PDB entry 6NQB | electron microscopy, 3.80 A resolution | chains J and A of the 16 polymer chains in the assembly

== Chain J ==
Name: 30S ribosomal protein S10
From: Escherichia coli
Reference sequence: D7X302 (D7X302_ECOLX); residue numbers follow UniProt; this construct covers 5-102
Chain sequence (98 residues; each row starts with the number of its first residue):
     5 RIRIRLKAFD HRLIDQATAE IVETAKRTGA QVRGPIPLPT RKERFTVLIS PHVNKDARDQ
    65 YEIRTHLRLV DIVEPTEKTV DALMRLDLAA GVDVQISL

== Chain A ==
Molecule: 16S ribosomal RNA
From: Escherichia coli
Sequence (1542 nucleotides; numbered 1 to 1542; the number before each row is that of its first residue):
     1 AAAUUGAAGA GUUUGAUCAU GGCUCAGAUU GAACGCUGGC GGCAGGCCUA ACACAUGCAA
    61 GUCGAACGGU AACAGGAAGA AGCUUGCUUC UUUGCUGACG AGUGGCGGAC GGGUGAGUAA
   121 UGUCUGGGAA ACUGCCUGAU GGAGGGGGAU AACUACUGGA AACGGUAGCU AAUACCGCAU
   181 AACGUCGCAA GACCAAAGAG GGGGACCUUC GGGCCUCUUG CCAUCGGAUG UGCCCAGAUG
   241 GGAUUAGCUA GUAGGUGGGG UAACGGCUCA CCUAGGCGAC GAUCCCUAGC UGGUCUGAGA
   301 GGAUGACCAG CCACACUGGA ACUGAGACAC GGUCCAGACU CCUACGGGAG GCAGCAGUGG
   361 GGAAUAUUGC ACAAUGGGCG CAAGCCUGAU GCAGCCAUGC CGCGUGUAUG AAGAAGGCCU
   421 UCGGGUUGUA AAGUACUUUC AGCGGGGAGG AAGGGAGUAA AGUUAAUACC UUUGCUCAUU
   481 GACGUUACCC GCAGAAGAAG CACCGGCUAA CUCCGUGCCA GCAGCCGCGG UAAUACGGAG
   541 GGUGCAAGCG UUAAUCGGAA UUACUGGGCG UAAAGCGCAC GCAGGCGGUU UGUUAAGUCA
   601 GAUGUGAAAU CCCCGGGCUC AACCUGGGAA CUGCAUCUGA UACUGGCAAG CUUGAGUCUC
   661 GUAGAGGGGG GUAGAAUUCC AGGUGUAGCG GUGAAAUGCG UAGAGAUCUG GAGGAAUACC
   721 GGUGGCGAAG GCGGCCCCCU GGACGAAGAC UGACGCUCAG GUGCGAAAGC GUGGGGAGCA
   781 AACAGGAUUA GAUACCCUGG UAGUCCACGC CGUAAACGAU GUCGACUUGG AGGUUGUGCC
   841 CUUGAGGCGU GGCUUCCGGA GCUAACGCGU UAAGUCGACC GCCUGGGGAG UACGGCCGCA
   901 AGGUUAAAAC UCAAAUGAAU UGACGGGGGC CCGCACAAGC GGUGGAGCAU GUGGUUUAAU
   961 UCGAUGCAAC GCGAAGAACC UUACCUGGUC UUGACAUCCA CGGAAGUUUU CAGAGAUGAG
  1021 AAUGUGCCUU CGGGAACCGU GAGACAGGUG CUGCAUGGCU GUCGUCAGCU CGUGUUGUGA
  1081 AAUGUUGGGU UAAGUCCCGC AACGAGCGCA ACCCUUAUCC UUUGUUGCCA GCGGUCCGGC
  1141 CGGGAACUCA AAGGAGACUG CCAGUGAUAA ACUGGAGGAA GGUGGGGAUG ACGUCAAGUC
  1201 AUCAUGGCCC UUACGACCAG GGCUACACAC GUGCUACAAU GGCGCAUACA AAGAGAAGCG
  1261 ACCUCGCGAG AGCAAGCGGA CCUCAUAAAG UGCGUCGUAG UCCGGAUUGG AGUCUGCAAC
  1321 UCGACUCCAU GAAGUCGGAA UCGCUAGUAA UCGUGGAUCA GAAUGCCACG GUGAAUACGU
  1381 UCCCGGGCCU UGUACACACC GCCCGUCACA CCAUGGGAGU GGGUUGCAAA AGAAGUAGGU
  1441 AGCUUAACCU UCGGGAGGGC GCUUACCACU UUGUGAUUCA UGACUGGGGU GAAGUCGUAA
  1501 CAAGGUAACC GUAGGGGAAC CUGCGGUUGG AUCACCUCCU UA
Not modelled in the structure: 1-4, 681-711, 781-800, 1397-1542

== Interface between chain J and chain A ==
Residue-residue contacts (45):
  Arg9(J) with U1126(A), hydrogen bond to the base; G1279(A), salt bridge to the phosphate
  His15(J) with A1152(A), hydrogen bond to the phosphate; G1153(A), salt bridge to the phosphate
  Val36(J) with G1124(A), phosphate contact
  Arg37(J) with U1123(A), phosphate contact; G1124(A), phosphate contact; U1125(A), salt bridge to the phosphate
  Leu42(J) with U1125(A), base contact; A1150(A), hydrogen bond to the sugar; A1151(A), phosphate contact; A1280(A), base contact
  Pro43(J) with A1151(A), phosphate contact
  Arg45(J) with A1254(A), salt bridge to the phosphate
  Lys46(J) with G1253(A), salt bridge to the phosphate; A1254(A), phosphate contact
  Arg48(J) with G1253(A), salt bridge to the phosphate
  Thr50(J) with A975(A), hydrogen bond to the base; C1367(A), sugar contact
  Ile53(J) with U1060(A), sugar contact
  Ser54(J) with G1198(A), base contact
  Pro55(J) with G973(A), sugar contact; G1198(A), base contact; U1199(A), sugar contact
  His56(J) with G963(A), hydrogen bond to the base; A964(A), hydrogen bond to the sugar; G973(A), hydrogen bond to the sugar; G1198(A), hydrogen bond to the sugar; U1199(A), sugar contact
  Val57(J) with G963(A), base contact; C970(A), phosphate contact; G973(A), hydrogen bond to the sugar
  Asn58(J) with G1061(A), sugar contact
  Lys59(J) with C972(A), salt bridge to the phosphate
  Arg62(J) with A1188(A), phosphate contact; U1189(A), salt bridge to the phosphate; G1190(A), hydrogen bond to the base
  Arg68(J) with C1114(A), hydrogen bond to the sugar; U1115(A), salt bridge to the phosphate
  His70(J) with A1151(A), phosphate contact; A1152(A), salt bridge to the phosphate
  Leu73(J) with U1126(A), base contact; A1280(A), phosphate contact
  Asp75(J) with U1125(A), hydrogen bond to the sugar
  Gln99(J) with G1279(A), hydrogen bond to the phosphate
Other interface residues (no listed pair), chain J (27 interface residues in all): Asp19, Pro41, Thr44, Leu52
Other interface residues (no listed pair), chain A (32 interface residues in all): A969, C1059, U1202, A1368

== Summary ==
Chain J and chain A form an interface of 27 and 32 residues respectively, with 13 hydrogen bonds and 10 salt
bridges. Polar pairs include Arg9(J)-U1126(A), Thr50(J)-A975(A) and His56(J)-G963(A).
Chain J is 30S ribosomal protein S10 and chain A is 16S ribosomal RNA, both from Escherichia coli; the
structure, Role of Era in Assembly and Homeostasis of the Ribosomal Small Subunit, was determined by electron
microscopy.
